PDB entry 7C29 | X-ray diffraction, 2.18 A resolution | chain A

== Chain A ==
Molecule: Carboxylesterase
Source organism: Croceicoccus marinus
UniProtKB: A0A1Z1F9L9 (A0A1Z1F9L9_9SPHN); residue numbers follow UniProt; this construct covers 1-205
Amino-acid sequence (205 residues; numbered 1 to 205; the number before each row is that of its first residue):
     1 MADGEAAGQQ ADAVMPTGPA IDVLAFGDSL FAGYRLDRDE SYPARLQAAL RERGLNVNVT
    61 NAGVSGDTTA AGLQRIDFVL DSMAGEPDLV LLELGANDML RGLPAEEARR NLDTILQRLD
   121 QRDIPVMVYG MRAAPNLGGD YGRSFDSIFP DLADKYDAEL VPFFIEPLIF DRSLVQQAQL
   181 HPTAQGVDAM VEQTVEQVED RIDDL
Disordered / not traced: 1-15
Differences from the reference sequence: engineered mutation Ala-178 (Asp in A0A1Z1F9L9)
Bound ions: Ca2+ site 1: Asp-37, Glu-86; Ca2+ site 2: Glu-86, Arg-122; Ca2+ site 3 near Asp-88 (its only coordinating residue here)
From the paper describing this entry:
  - catalytic residues: Ser-29, His-181
  - catalytic residues: Gly-66, Asn-97 (by similarity / conservation)
  - mutagenesis - S29A, H181A: abolished catalytic activity
  - mutagenesis - D77K/E86K/D123K/E159K/D200K: increased catalytic activity on pH 10
  - mutagenesis - E159K/D200K: increased catalytic activity on pH 9.0-9.5
  - mutagenesis - D77K/E86K/D123K: unchanged catalytic activity
  - mutagenesis - E159K/D200K: increased catalytic activity on 10 mM Cd2+ or Mn2+

== Overview ==
The Ca2+ site 1 is built by Asp-37 and Glu-86. The Ca2+ site 2 is built by Glu-86 and Arg-122. The paper
reports catalytic residues Ser-29, His-181 and Gly-66 among others; S29A and H181A abolish catalytic activity;
5 substitutions were tested in all.
Chain A is Carboxylesterase (Croceicoccus marinus); the structure, Esterase CrmE10 mutant-D178A, was
determined by X-ray diffraction, deposited together with 7C82, 7C84 and 7C85.
